PDB entry 9EAR | electron microscopy, 3.10 A resolution | chains E and I of the 11 polymer chains in the assembly

# Chain E
Name: Histone H3
From: Xenopus laevis
UniProt: A0A310TTQ1 (A0A310TTQ1_XENLA); residues 0-135 here correspond to UniProt positions 1-136 (UniProt number = residue number + 1)
Chain sequence (136 residues; row label = number of the first residue in the row; numbering starts at 0):
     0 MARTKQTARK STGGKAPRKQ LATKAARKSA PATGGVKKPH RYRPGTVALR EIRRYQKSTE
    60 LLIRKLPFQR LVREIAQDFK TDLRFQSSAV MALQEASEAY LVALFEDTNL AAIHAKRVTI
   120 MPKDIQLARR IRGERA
Unresolved in the structure: 0-38
Differences from the reference sequence: engineered mutation Ala110 (Cys111 in A0A310TTQ1)
Modified / non-standard residues: Lys4 (2-{[(2R)-2-amino-2-carboxyethyl]sulfanyl}-N,N,N-trimethylethanaminium; ML3)

# Chain I
Molecule: 158-nt DNA strand
Sequence (158 nucleotides; row label = number of the first residue in the row; numbers below 1 keep their minus sign (DA-81 is residue -81)):
   -81 ATTCCAGCCA TCAGAATCCC GGTGCCGAGG CCGCTCAATT GGTCGTAGAC AGCTCTAGCA
   -21 CCGCTTAAAC GCACGTACGC GCTGTCCCCC GCGTTTTAAC CGCCAAGGGG ATTACTCCCT
    39 AGTCTCCAGG CACGTGTCAG ATATATACAT CGATAGGC

# Interface between chain E and chain I
Pairs across the interface - 23 pairs, chain E then chain I:
  His39(E) - DC10(I)  phosphate contact
  Arg40(E) - DG9(I)  hydrogen bond to the base
  Arg40(E) - DC10(I)  phosphate contact
  Tyr41(E) - DA-67(I)  sugar contact
  Tyr41(E) - DA-66(I)  phosphate contact
  Tyr41(E) - DG9(I)  sugar contact
  Tyr41(E) - DC10(I)  hydrogen bond to the phosphate
  Pro43(E) - DC8(I)  phosphate contact
  Gly44(E) - DC8(I)  phosphate contact
  Gly44(E) - DG9(I)  hydrogen bond to the phosphate
  Thr45(E) - DG9(I)  phosphate contact
  Val46(E) - DG9(I)  hydrogen bond to the phosphate
  Val46(E) - DC10(I)  phosphate contact
  Ala47(E) - DG9(I)  hydrogen bond to the phosphate
  Arg49(E) - DT-65(I)  salt bridge to the phosphate
  Arg63(E) - DA17(I)  hydrogen bond to the phosphate
  Arg63(E) - DC18(I)  salt bridge to the phosphate
  Lys64(E) - DC18(I)  hydrogen bond to the phosphate
  Leu65(E) - DC18(I)  hydrogen bond to the phosphate
  Pro66(E) - DA17(I)  sugar contact
  Arg69(E) - DA16(I)  phosphate contact
  Arg69(E) - DA17(I)  salt bridge to the phosphate
  Lys115(E) - DG-1(I)  salt bridge to the phosphate
Other interface residues (no listed pair), chain E (18 interface residues in all): Arg42, Arg53, Arg83
Other interface residues (no listed pair), chain I (13 interface residues in all): DC-2, DG26, DG27

# Summary
Chain E and chain I form an interface of 18 and 13 residues respectively, with 8 hydrogen bonds and 4 salt
bridges. Among the polar pairs are Arg40(E)-DG9(I), Tyr41(E)-DC10(I) and Gly44(E)-DG9(I).
Chain E is Histone H3 (Xenopus laevis) and chain I is a 158-nt DNA strand; the structure, CHD1-nucleosome
complex (closed state), was determined by electron microscopy, deposited together with 9NH8.
